7C2W - chains A and D of the 4 polymer chains in the assembly; structure by X-ray diffraction, 3.20 A resolution.

== Chain A (and D) ==
Name: Interleukin-1 receptor-associated kinase 4
From: Homo sapiens
Notes: EC 2.7.11.1; chain D of this document is another copy of the same molecule, construct and numbering; everything in this record applies to it too
UniProt: Q9NWZ3 (IRAK4_HUMAN); residue numbers follow UniProt; this construct covers 163-458
Chain sequence (296 residues; row label = number of the first residue in the row):
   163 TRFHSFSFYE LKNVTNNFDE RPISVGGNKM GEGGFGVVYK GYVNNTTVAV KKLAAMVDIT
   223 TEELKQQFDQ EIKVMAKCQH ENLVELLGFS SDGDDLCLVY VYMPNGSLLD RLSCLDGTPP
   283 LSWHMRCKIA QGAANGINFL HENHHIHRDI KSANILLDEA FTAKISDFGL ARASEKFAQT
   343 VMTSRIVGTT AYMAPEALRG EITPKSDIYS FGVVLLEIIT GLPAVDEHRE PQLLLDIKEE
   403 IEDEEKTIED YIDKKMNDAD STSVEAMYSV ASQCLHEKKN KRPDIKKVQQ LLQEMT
Disordered / not traced: 163
Modified residues: Thr345 (O-phosphono-L-allothreonine; YTH); Ser346 (phosphoserine; SEP)
Residues lining bound ligands: FJ9 (N-(2-morpholin-4-yl-1,3-benzoxazol-6-yl)-6-pyridin-4-yl-pyridine-2-carboxamide): Met192, Phe197, Val200, Ala211, Lys213, Glu233, Val246, Tyr262, Val263, Tyr264, Met265, Pro266, Asn267, Gly268, Arg273, Asp278, Leu318, Ser328, Asp329
Curated features (UniProtKB/Swiss-Prot):
  - active site: Asp311 (Proton acceptor)
  - binding site (ATP): Met192 to Val200, Lys213, Lys313 to Asn316, Asp329
  - modified residue: Thr342 (Phosphothreonine), Ser346 (Phosphoserine)
  - natural variant: Gly298 (G298D: In IMD67)
  - mutagenesis: Lys213 (K213A: Loss of kinase activity)
What the authors report for this chain:
  - binding site for FJ9: Lys213, Tyr262, Tyr264
  - catalytic residues: Lys213 (citing earlier work)
  - binding site for FJ9: Met265 (proposed by the authors, not directly observed)

== Interface between chain A and chain D ==
Residue-residue contacts (30):
  Ser275(A) - Lys417(D)
  Cys276(A) - Lys416(D)
  Cys276(A) - Lys417(D)
  Leu277(A) - Lys416(D)
  Asp278(A) - Lys416(D)  hydrogen bond (backbone-backbone)
  Asp278(A) - Met418(D)
  Gly279(A) - Pro282(D)
  Gly279(A) - Lys416(D)
  Gly279(A) - Lys417(D)
  Gly279(A) - Met418(D)
  Thr280(A) - Pro282(D)
  Pro282(A) - Thr280(D)
  Pro282(A) - Pro281(D)
  His390(A) - Arg391(D)
  His390(A) - Glu392(D)  hydrogen bond (backbone-backbone)
  Arg391(A) - His390(D)
  Arg391(A) - Arg391(D)
  Glu392(A) - His390(D)  hydrogen bond (backbone-backbone)
  Lys408(A) - His390(D)
  Lys416(A) - Leu277(D)
  Lys416(A) - Asp278(D)  hydrogen bond (backbone-backbone)
  Lys416(A) - Gly279(D)
  Lys417(A) - Ser275(D)
  Lys417(A) - Cys276(D)
  Lys417(A) - Gly279(D)
  Met418(A) - Asp278(D)
  Met418(A) - Gly279(D)  hydrogen bond (backbone-backbone)
  Asn419(A) - Ser186(D)
  Asn419(A) - Val187(D)
  Asn419(A) - Asp278(D)
Other interface residues (no listed pair), chain A (16 interface residues in all): Pro281
Other interface residues (no listed pair), chain D (17 interface residues in all): Asn419

== In short ==
16 residues of chain A and 17 residues of chain D are in contact, with 5 hydrogen bonds. Main-chain hydrogen
bonds include Asp278(A)-Lys416(D), His390(A)-Glu392(D) and Met418(A)-Gly279(D). Bound to chain A: compound
FJ9. From the paper: the catalytic residue Lys213(A); a binding site for FJ9 at Lys213(A), Tyr262(A) and
Tyr264(A) among others.
Chain A and chain D are both Interleukin-1 receptor-associated kinase 4 (Homo sapiens); the structure, Crystal
Structure of IRAK4 kinase in complex with a small molecule inhibitor, was determined by X-ray diffraction
together with 7C2V from the same study.
